Entry 7FEW (X-ray diffraction, 1.75 A resolution); this record covers chains A and B.

Chain A:
Name: cAMP-activated global transcriptional regulator Vfr
From: Pseudomonas aeruginosa PAO1
Reference sequence: P55222 (VFR_PSEAE); residue numbers follow UniProt; this construct covers 5-214
Sequence (213 residues; each row starts with the number of its first residue):
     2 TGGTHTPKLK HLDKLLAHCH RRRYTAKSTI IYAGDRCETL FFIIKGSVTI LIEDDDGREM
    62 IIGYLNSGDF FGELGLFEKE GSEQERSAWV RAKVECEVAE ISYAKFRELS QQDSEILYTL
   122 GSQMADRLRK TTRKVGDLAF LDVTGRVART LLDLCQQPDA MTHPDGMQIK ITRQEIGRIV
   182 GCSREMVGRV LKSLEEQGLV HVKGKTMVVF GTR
Unresolved in the structure: 2-9
Construct notes: expression tag (2-4)
Curated features (UniProtKB/Swiss-Prot):
  - DNA-binding region: Arg174 to Lys193 (H-T-H motif)
  - binding site (3',5'-cyclic AMP): Arg59, Glu60, Gly73 to Leu75, Arg87, Ser88, Thr132, Thr133, Arg179, Arg185
Small-molecule neighbours: adenosine-3',5'-cyclic-monophosphate (CMP): Ile32, Cys38, Ile51, Ile63, Leu66, Phe72, Gly73, Glu74, Leu75, Gly76, Glu86, Arg87, Ser88, Ala89, Val91, Tyr104, Arg128, Thr132

Chain B:
Name: cAMP-activated global transcriptional regulator Vfr
From: Pseudomonas aeruginosa PAO1
Reference sequence: P55222 (VFR_PSEAE); residues 5-214 here = UniProt positions 5-214
Sequence (213 residues; each row starts with the number of its first residue):
     2 TGGTHTPKLK HLDKLLAHCH RRRYTAKSTI IYAGDRCETL FFIIKGSVTI LIEDDDGREM
    62 IIGYLNSGDF FGELGLFEKE GSEQERSAWV RAKVECEVAE ISYAKFRELS QQDSEILYTL
   122 GSQMADRLRK TTRKVGDLAF LDVTGRVART LLDLCQQPDA MTHPDGMQIK ITRNEIGRIV
   182 GCSREMVGRV LKSLEEQGLV HVKGKTMVVF GTR
Unresolved in the structure: 2-10, 82, 214
Construct notes: expression tag (2-4); conflict Asn175 (Gln in P55222)
Curated features (UniProtKB/Swiss-Prot):
  - DNA-binding region: Arg174 to Lys193 (H-T-H motif)
  - binding site (3',5'-cyclic AMP): Arg59, Glu60, Gly73 to Leu75, Arg87, Ser88, Thr132, Thr133, Arg179, Arg185
Small-molecule neighbours: adenosine-3',5'-cyclic-monophosphate (CMP): Ile32, Cys38, Ile51, Ile63, Leu66, Phe72, Gly73, Glu74, Leu75, Gly76, Glu86, Arg87, Ser88, Ala89, Val91, Tyr104, Arg128, Thr132
Reported in the primary citation:
  - conformationally variable residues (order/disorder transition): Lys80 to Glu84

How chain A and chain B interact:
Pairs across the interface - 84 pairs, chain A then chain B:
  Ile53(A) - Thr133(B)
  Ile53(A) - Gly137(B)
  Asp55(A) - Gly137(B)
  Asp55(A) - Phe141(B)
  Asp56(A) - Gly137(B)
  Asp56(A) - Asp138(B)
  Arg59(A) - Phe141(B)
  Met61(A) - Val136(B)  hydrophobic
  Met61(A) - Ala140(B)  hydrophobic
  Ile63(A) - Val136(B)  hydrophobic
  Leu75(A) - Ala126(B)  hydrophobic
  Leu75(A) - Leu129(B)  hydrophobic
  Leu75(A) - Arg130(B)  hydrogen bond (backbone-side chain)
  Leu77(A) - Tyr119(B)  hydrogen bond (backbone-side chain)
  Phe78(A) - Tyr119(B)
  Phe78(A) - Gly122(B)
  Phe78(A) - Ser123(B)
  Phe78(A) - Ala126(B)  hydrophobic
  Phe78(A) - Arg130(B)  hydrogen bond (backbone-side chain)
  Glu79(A) - Ser123(B)
  Gln85(A) - Arg130(B)
  Ser88(A) - Arg130(B)
  Arg108(A) - Tyr119(B)  hydrogen bond
  Ser111(A) - Ser115(B)  hydrogen bond (backbone-side chain)
  Ser111(A) - Tyr119(B)  hydrogen bond
  Gln112(A) - Ser115(B)
  Ser115(A) - Ser111(B)
  Ser115(A) - Gln112(B)  hydrogen bond (side chain-backbone)
  Ser115(A) - Ser115(B)
  Ser115(A) - Leu118(B)
  Glu116(A) - Lys80(B)  salt bridge
  Glu116(A) - Gln112(B)
  Leu118(A) - Ser115(B)
  Leu118(A) - Leu118(B)  hydrophobic
  Leu118(A) - Tyr119(B)  hydrophobic
  Tyr119(A) - Leu77(B)
  Tyr119(A) - Phe78(B)
  Tyr119(A) - Lys80(B)
  Tyr119(A) - Arg108(B)
  Tyr119(A) - Ser111(B)  hydrogen bond
  Tyr119(A) - Leu118(B)  hydrophobic
  Gly122(A) - Phe78(B)
  Gly122(A) - Met125(B)
  Ser123(A) - Phe78(B)
  Ser123(A) - Glu79(B)  hydrogen bond
  Met125(A) - Gly122(B)
  Met125(A) - Met125(B)  hydrophobic
  Ala126(A) - Leu75(B)  hydrophobic
  Arg128(A) - Leu129(B)
  Leu129(A) - Leu75(B)  hydrophobic
  Leu129(A) - Arg128(B)
  Leu129(A) - Leu129(B)  hydrophobic
  Leu129(A) - Thr132(B)
  Arg130(A) - Leu75(B)  hydrogen bond (side chain-backbone)
  Arg130(A) - Gln85(B)
  Arg130(A) - Ser88(B)
  Thr132(A) - Leu129(B)
  Thr132(A) - Thr132(B)
  Thr132(A) - Thr133(B)
  Thr132(A) - Val136(B)
  Thr133(A) - Ile53(B)
  Thr133(A) - Ile63(B)
  Thr133(A) - Thr132(B)
  Lys135(A) - Val136(B)
  Val136(A) - Met61(B)  hydrophobic
  Val136(A) - Ile63(B)  hydrophobic
  Val136(A) - Thr132(B)
  Val136(A) - Val136(B)  hydrophobic
  Val136(A) - Leu139(B)  hydrophobic
  Gly137(A) - Ile53(B)
  Leu139(A) - Val136(B)  hydrophobic
  Leu139(A) - Arg147(B)
  Ala140(A) - Met61(B)  hydrophobic
  Ala140(A) - Arg147(B)  hydrogen bond (backbone-side chain)
  Ala140(A) - Val181(B)
  Ala140(A) - Gly182(B)
  Phe141(A) - Glu54(B)
  Phe141(A) - Asp55(B)
  Phe141(A) - Arg59(B)  hydrogen bond (backbone-side chain)
  Phe141(A) - Met61(B)  hydrophobic
  Phe141(A) - Gly182(B)
  Arg150(A) - Asp56(B)  salt bridge
  Gly182(A) - Phe141(B)
  Cys183(A) - Phe141(B)
Other interface residues (no listed pair), chain A (39 interface residues in all): Phe107, Ser184
Other interface residues (no listed pair), chain B (44 interface residues in all): Glu60, Gly76, Phe107, Gln113, Asp114, Lys135

In short:
Chain A and chain B form an interface of 39 and 44 residues respectively; the contacts include 12 hydrogen
bonds and 2 salt bridges. Polar pairs include Glu116(A)-Lys80(B), Arg150(A)-Asp56(B) and Leu75(A)-Arg130(B).
Ligands of chain A: adenosine-3',5'-cyclic-monophosphate. Chain B binds adenosine-3',5'-cyclic-monophosphate.
From the paper: conformational variability at Lys80(B).
Chain A is cAMP-activated global transcriptional regulator Vfr and chain B is cAMP-activated global
transcriptional regulator Vfr, both from Pseudomonas aeruginosa PAO1; the structure, Pseudomonas aeruginosa
Virulence Factor Regulator with cAMP ligand and auranofin gold analogues, was determined by X-ray diffraction
together with 7FF0, 7FF8 and 7FF9 from the same study.
